PDB entry 4LHZ | X-ray diffraction, 3.20 A resolution | chains A and E of the 3 polymer chains in the assembly

# Chain A
Name: Ras-related protein Rab-8A
Source organism: Homo sapiens
Reference sequence: P61006 (RAB8A_HUMAN); residues 1-184 here = UniProt positions 1-184
Amino-acid sequence (186 residues; numbered -1 to 184; the number before each row is that of its first residue; numbers below 1 keep their minus sign (Gly-1 is residue -1)):
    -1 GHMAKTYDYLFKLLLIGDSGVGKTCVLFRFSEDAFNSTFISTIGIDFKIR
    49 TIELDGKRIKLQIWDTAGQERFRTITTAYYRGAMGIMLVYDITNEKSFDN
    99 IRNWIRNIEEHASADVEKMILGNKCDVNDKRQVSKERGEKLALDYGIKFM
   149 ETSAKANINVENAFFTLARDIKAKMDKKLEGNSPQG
Unresolved in the structure: -1 to 2, 178-184
Sequence notes: expression tag (-1 to 0)
Ligand contacts: GTP (guanosine-5'-triphosphate): Asp16, Ser17, Gly18, Val19, Gly20, Lys21, Thr22, Cys23, Ile38, Asp63, Asn121, Lys122, Asp124, Val125, Ser151, Ala152, Lys153
From the paper describing this entry:
  - binding site for GTP: Lys21, Asp124
  - conformationally variable residues (loop rearrangement, side-chain flip): Phe33, Ile38

# Chain E
Name: Rab-3A-interacting protein
Source organism: Homo sapiens
Reference sequence: Q96QF0 (RAB3I_HUMAN); residues 157-232 here correspond to UniProt positions 173-248 (UniProt number = residue number + 16)
Amino-acid sequence (78 residues; numbered 155 to 232; the number before each row is that of its first residue):
   155 GPGYERLKEELAKAQRELKLKDEECERLSKVRDQLGQELEELTASLFEEA
   205 HKMVREANIKQATAEKQLKEAQGKIDVL
Unresolved in the structure: 155-156
Sequence notes: expression tag (155-156)

# Interface between chain A and chain E
Contacting residue pairs (25; chain A residue first):
  Lys10(A) with Glu194(E), salt bridge
  Ser35(A) with His205(E); Asn212(E)
  Phe37(A) with Ala204(E), hydrophobic; His205(E)
  Ile43(A) with Phe201(E), hydrophobic
  Asp44(A) with Phe201(E); His205(E), salt bridge
  Phe45(A) with Ala198(E), hydrophobic; Phe201(E), hydrophobic; His205(E)
  Lys46(A) with His205(E)
  Ile47(A) with Glu202(E)
  Trp62(A) with Glu194(E); Thr197(E); Ala198(E); Phe201(E), hydrophobic
  Ile73(A) with Leu193(E), hydrophobic
  Ala76(A) with Glu194(E)
  Tyr77(A) with Glu194(E); Thr197(E), hydrogen bond
  Arg79(A) with Ser183(E), hydrogen bond; Arg186(E); Asp187(E), salt bridge
  Gly80(A) with Glu194(E)
Also at the interface, not in a pair above, chain A (15 interface residues in all): Phe33
Also at the interface, not in a pair above, chain E (15 interface residues in all): Gly190, Gln191, Val208

# Overview
The chain A/chain E interface involves 15 residues from each chain, with 2 hydrogen bonds and 3 salt bridges.
Polar pairs include Lys10(A)-Glu194(E), Asp44(A)-His205(E) and Arg79(A)-Asp187(E). Bound to chain A: GTP. From
the paper: a binding site for GTP at Lys21(A) and Asp124(A); conformational variability at Phe33(A) and
Ile38(A).
Chain A is Ras-related protein Rab-8A and chain E is Rab-3A-interacting protein, both from Homo sapiens; the
structure, Crystal structure of GTP-bound Rab8:Rabin8, was determined by X-ray diffraction, deposited together
with 4LHV, 4LHW, 4LHX, 4LHY and 4LI0.
